5VSW - chains C and D of the 7 polymer chains in the assembly; structure by X-ray diffraction, 4.29 A resolution (low resolution: residue-level contacts below are approximate; hydrogen-bond / salt-bridge calls are withheld).

# Chain C
Molecule: DNA-directed RNA polymerase subunit beta
Organism: Escherichia coli (strain K12)
Notes: EC 2.7.7.6
Reference sequence: P0A8V2 (RPOB_ECOLI); residue numbers follow UniProt; this construct covers 1-1342
Sequence (1342 residues; numbered 1 to 1342; the number before each row is that of its first residue):
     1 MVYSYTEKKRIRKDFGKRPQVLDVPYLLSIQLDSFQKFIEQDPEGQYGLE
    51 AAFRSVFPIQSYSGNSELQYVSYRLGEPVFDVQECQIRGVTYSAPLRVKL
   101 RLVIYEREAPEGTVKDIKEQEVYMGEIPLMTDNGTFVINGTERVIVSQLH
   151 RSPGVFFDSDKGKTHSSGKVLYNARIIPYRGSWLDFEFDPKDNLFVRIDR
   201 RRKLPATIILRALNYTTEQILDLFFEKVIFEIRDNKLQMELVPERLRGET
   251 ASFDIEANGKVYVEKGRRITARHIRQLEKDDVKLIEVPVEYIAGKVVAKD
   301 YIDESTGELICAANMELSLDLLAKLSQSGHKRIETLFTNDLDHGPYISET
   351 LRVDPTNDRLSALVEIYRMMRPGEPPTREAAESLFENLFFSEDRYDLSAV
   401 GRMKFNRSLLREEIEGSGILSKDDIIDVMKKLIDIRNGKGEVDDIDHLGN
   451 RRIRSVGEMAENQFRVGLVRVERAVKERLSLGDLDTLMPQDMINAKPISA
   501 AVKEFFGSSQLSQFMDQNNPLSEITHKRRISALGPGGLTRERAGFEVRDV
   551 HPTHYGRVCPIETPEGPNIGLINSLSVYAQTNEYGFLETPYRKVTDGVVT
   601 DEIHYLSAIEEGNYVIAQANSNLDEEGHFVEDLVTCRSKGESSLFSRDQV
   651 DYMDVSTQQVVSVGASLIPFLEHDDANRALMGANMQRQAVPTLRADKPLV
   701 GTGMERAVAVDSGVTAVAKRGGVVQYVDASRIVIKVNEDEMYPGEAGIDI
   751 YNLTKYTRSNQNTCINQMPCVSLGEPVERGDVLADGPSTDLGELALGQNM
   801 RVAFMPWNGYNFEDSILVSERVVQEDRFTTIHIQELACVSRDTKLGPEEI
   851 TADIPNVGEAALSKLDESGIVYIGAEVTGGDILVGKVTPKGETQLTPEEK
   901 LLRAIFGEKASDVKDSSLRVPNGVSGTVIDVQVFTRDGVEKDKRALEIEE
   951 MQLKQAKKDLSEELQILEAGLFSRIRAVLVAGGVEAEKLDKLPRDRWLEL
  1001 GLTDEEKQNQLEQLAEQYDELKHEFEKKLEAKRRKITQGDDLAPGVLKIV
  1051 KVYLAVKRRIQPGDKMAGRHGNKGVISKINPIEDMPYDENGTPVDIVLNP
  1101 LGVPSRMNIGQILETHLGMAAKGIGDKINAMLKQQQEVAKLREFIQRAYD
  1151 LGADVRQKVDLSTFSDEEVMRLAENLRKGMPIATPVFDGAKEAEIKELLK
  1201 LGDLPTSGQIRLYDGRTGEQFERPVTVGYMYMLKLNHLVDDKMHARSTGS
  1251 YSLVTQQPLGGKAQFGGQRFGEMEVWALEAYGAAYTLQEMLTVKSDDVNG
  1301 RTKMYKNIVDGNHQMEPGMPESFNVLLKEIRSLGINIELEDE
Unresolved in the structure: 1-2
UniProt features mapped onto this chain:
  - modified residue (N6-acetyllysine): Lys1022, Lys1200
  - mutagenesis: Ile561 (I561S: Resistant to antibiotics salinamide A and B), Ile569 (I569S: Resistant to antibiotics salinamide A and B), Ala665 (A665E: Resistant to antibiotics salinamide A and B), Asp675 (D675A/G: Resistant to antibiotics salinamide A and B), Asn677 (N677H/K: Resistant to antibiotics salinamide A and B), Leu680 (L680M: Resistant to antibiotics salinamide A and B), Glu813 (E813K: Disrupts the enzyme's active center)

# Chain D
Molecule: DNA-directed RNA polymerase subunit beta'
Organism: Escherichia coli (strain K12)
Notes: EC 2.7.7.6
Reference sequence: P0A8T7 (RPOC_ECOLI); numbering as in UniProt (aligned over 1-1407)
Sequence (1407 residues; numbered 1 to 1407; the number before each row is that of its first residue):
     1 MKDLLKFLKAQTKTEEFDAIKIALASPDMIRSWSFGEVKKPETINYRTFK
    51 PERDGLFCARIFGPVKDYECLCGKYKRLKHRGVICEKCGVEVTQTKVRRE
   101 RMGHIELASPTAHIWFLKSLPSRIGLLLDMPLRDIERVLYFESYVVIEGG
   151 MTNLERQQILTEEQYLDALEEFGDEFDAKMGAEAIQALLKSMDLEQECEQ
   201 LREELNETNSETKRKKLTKRIKLLEAFVQSGNKPEWMILTVLPVLPPDLR
   251 PLVPLDGGRFATSDLNDLYRRVINRNNRLKRLLDLAAPDIIVRNEKRMLQ
   301 EAVDALLDNGRRGRAITGSNKRPLKSLADMIKGKQGRFRQNLLGKRVDYS
   351 GRSVITVGPYLRLHQCGLPKKMALELFKPFIYGKLELRGLATTIKAAKKM
   401 VEREEAVVWDILDEVIREHPVLLNRAPTLHRLGIQAFEPVLIEGKAIQLH
   451 PLVCAAYNADFDGDQMAVHVPLTLEAQLEARALMMSTNNILSPANGEPII
   501 VPSQDVVLGLYYMTRDCVNAKGEGMVLTGPKEAERLYRSGLASLHARVKV
   551 RITEYEKDANGELVAKTSLKDTTVGRAILWMIVPKGLPYSIVNQALGKKA
   601 ISKMLNTCYRILGLKPTVIFADQIMYTGFAYAARSGASVGIDDMVIPEKK
   651 HEIISEAEAEVAEIQEQFQSGLVTAGERYNKVIDIWAAANDRVSKAMMDN
   701 LQTETVINRDGQEEKQVSFNSIYMMADSGARGSAAQIRQLAGMRGLMAKP
   751 DGSIIETPITANFREGLNVLQYFISTHGARKGLADTALKTANSGYLTRRL
   801 VDVAQDLVVTEDDCGTHEGIMMTPVIEGGDVKEPLRDRVLGRVTAEDVLK
   851 PGTADILVPRNTLLHEQWCDLLEENSVDAVKVRSVVSCDTDFGVCAHCYG
   901 RDLARGHIINKGEAIGVIAAQSIGEPGTQLTMRTFHIGGAASRAAAESSI
   951 QVKNKGSIKLSNVKSVVNSSGKLVITSRNTELKLIDEFGRTKESYKVPYG
  1001 AVLAKGDGEQVAGGETVANWDPHTMPVITEVSGFVRFTDMIDGQTITRQT
  1051 DELTGLSSLVVLDSAERTAGGKDLRPALKIVDAQGNDVLIPGTDMPAQYF
  1101 LPGKAIVQLEDGVQISSGDTLARIPQESGGTKDITGGLPRVADLFEARRP
  1151 KEPAILAEISGIVSFGKETKGKRRLVITPVDGSDPYEEMIPKWRQLNVFE
  1201 GERVERGDVISDGPEAPHDILRLRGVHAVTRYIVNEVQDVYRLQGVKIND
  1251 KHIEVIVRQMLRKATIVNAGSSDFLEGEQVEYSRVKIANRELEANGKVGA
  1301 TYSRDLLGITKASLATESFISAASFQETTRVLTEAAVAGKRDELRGLKEN
  1351 VIVGRLIPAGTGYAYHQDRMRRRAAGEAPAAPQVTAEDASASLAELLNAG
  1401 LGGSDNE
Unresolved in the structure: 1-7, 938-1133, 1377-1407
Bound ions: Zn2+ site 1: Cys70, Cys72, Cys85, Cys88; Mg2+: Asp460, Asp462, Asp464; Zn2+ site 2: Cys814, Cys888, Cys895, Cys898
Residues lining bound ligands:
  - guanosine-5',3'-tetraphosphate (G4P), molecule 1: Arg362, His364, Arg417, Lys615, Val618, Ile619, Asp622, Gln623
  - guanosine-5',3'-tetraphosphate (G4P), molecule 2: Gly676, Glu677, Asn680, Ile683, Asp684
UniProt features mapped onto this chain:
  - binding site (Zn(2+)): Cys70, Cys72, Cys85, Cys88, Cys814, Cys888, Cys895, Cys898
  - binding site (Mg(2+)): Asp460, Asp462, Asp464
  - modified residue: Lys983 (N6-acetyllysine)
  - mutagenesis: Gln504 (Q504P: Resistant to antibiotics salinamide A and B), Asn690 (N690D: Resistant to antibiotics salinamide A and B), Met697 (M697V: Resistant to antibiotics salinamide A and B), Ala735 (A735T: Resistant to antibiotics salinamide A and B), Arg738 (R738C/H/P/S: Resistant to antibiotics salinamide A and B), Ala748 (A748E: Resistant to antibiotics salinamide A and B), Pro758 (P758S/T: Resistant to antibiotics salinamide A and B), Phe763 (F763C: Resistant to antibiotics salinamide A and B), Ser775 (S775A: Resistant to antibiotics salinamide A and B), Ala779 (A779T/V: Resistant to antibiotics salinamide A and B), Arg780 (R780C: Resistant to antibiotics salinamide A and B), Gly782 (G782A/C: Resistant to antibiotics salinamide A and B), 1 further mutagenesis entry in UniProt
Reported in the primary citation:
  - binding site for guanosine-5',3'-tetraphosphate: Arg362, His364, Ile619, Asp622, Asn680, Ile683, Asp684

# Chain C / chain D interface
Pairs across the interface (325):
  Phe545(C) - Lys781(D)
  Phe545(C) - Ala784(D)
  Arg548(C) - Arg780(D)
  Asp549(C) - Pro750(D)
  Asp549(C) - His777(D)
  Asp549(C) - Arg780(D)
  Val550(C) - Pro750(D)
  Val550(C) - Thr776(D)
  Val550(C) - His777(D)
  Val550(C) - Arg780(D)
  Tyr555(C) - Val769(D)
  Pro560(C) - Phe773(D)
  Pro560(C) - Thr776(D)
  Pro560(C) - Arg780(D)
  Ile569(C) - Leu783(D)
  Asn573(C) - Arg780(D)
  Gln618(C) - Val769(D)
  Gln618(C) - Leu770(D)
  Ala619(C) - Val769(D)
  Asn620(C) - Asn768(D)
  Asn620(C) - Val769(D)
  Glu641(C) - Lys749(D)
  Val660(C) - Val769(D)
  Leu671(C) - Tyr772(D)
  Glu672(C) - Leu767(D)
  His673(C) - Phe763(D)
  His673(C) - Arg764(D)
  His673(C) - Glu765(D)
  His673(C) - Gly766(D)
  Asp674(C) - Phe763(D)
  Asp674(C) - Tyr772(D)
  Asp675(C) - Arg744(D)
  Asp675(C) - Phe763(D)
  Asp675(C) - Tyr772(D)
  Ala676(C) - Tyr772(D)
  Ala676(C) - Ser775(D)
  Ala676(C) - Ala779(D)
  Asn677(C) - Ala779(D)
  Ala679(C) - Tyr772(D)
  Leu680(C) - Leu783(D)
  Phe804(C) - Ala637(D)
  Phe804(C) - Ser638(D)
  Met805(C) - Ala633(D)
  Met805(C) - Ala637(D)
  Pro806(C) - Ala632(D)
  Pro806(C) - Ala633(D)
  Pro806(C) - Ala637(D)
  Asn808(C) - Pro359(D)
  Asn808(C) - Phe629(D)
  Asn808(C) - Ala630(D)
  Asn808(C) - Ala633(D)
  Gly809(C) - Val357(D)
  Gly809(C) - Pro359(D)
  Gly809(C) - Phe629(D)
  Tyr810(C) - Pro359(D)
  Tyr810(C) - Tyr360(D)
  Asn811(C) - Asp505(D)
  Phe812(C) - Val357(D)
  Phe812(C) - Pro451(D)
  Phe812(C) - Ser503(D)
  Phe812(C) - Gln504(D)
  Phe812(C) - Phe629(D)
  Glu813(C) - Asp460(D)
  Glu813(C) - Phe461(D)
  Glu813(C) - Gln504(D)
  Ser815(C) - Val357(D)
  Ser815(C) - Phe461(D)
  Arg841(C) - Asp256(D)
  Arg841(C) - Gly257(D)
  Lys844(C) - Phe49(D)
  Lys844(C) - Pro254(D)
  Gln894(C) - Leu78(D)
  Gly923(C) - Lys371(D)
  Pro1044(C) - Gly257(D)
  Gln1061(C) - Lys445(D)
  Pro1062(C) - Ala446(D)
  Gly1063(C) - Val354(D)
  Lys1065(C) - Asp462(D)
  Lys1073(C) - Asp462(D)
  Gly1074(C) - Phe461(D)
  Val1075(C) - Val354(D)
  Val1075(C) - Ile355(D)
  Val1075(C) - Phe461(D)
  Val1075(C) - Gly463(D)
  Ser1077(C) - Thr356(D)
  Ser1077(C) - Val357(D)
  Asn1099(C) - Asp505(D)
  Pro1100(C) - Ala637(D)
  Pro1100(C) - Ser638(D)
  Pro1100(C) - Val639(D)
  Pro1100(C) - Met725(D)
  Leu1101(C) - Gln504(D)
  Leu1101(C) - Asp505(D)
  Leu1101(C) - Leu508(D)
  Leu1101(C) - Met725(D)
  Leu1101(C) - Arg731(D)
  Pro1104(C) - Met725(D)
  Ser1105(C) - Arg731(D)
  Ser1105(C) - Gln736(D)
  Arg1106(C) - Arg731(D)
  Met1107(C) - Gln736(D)
  Met1107(C) - Gln739(D)
  Met1107(C) - Leu740(D)
  Met1107(C) - Phe763(D)
  Ile1109(C) - Met644(D)
  Ile1109(C) - Phe763(D)
  Ile1112(C) - Val639(D)
  Leu1113(C) - Ile641(D)
  His1116(C) - Gly640(D)
  His1116(C) - Ile641(D)
  Phe1187(C) - Leu767(D)
  Phe1187(C) - Tyr772(D)
  Glu1192(C) - Ile641(D)
  Glu1192(C) - Arg764(D)
  Lys1196(C) - Asp642(D)
  Ser1207(C) - Asp642(D)
  Gln1209(C) - Gly640(D)
  Gln1209(C) - Asp643(D)
  Glu1219(C) - Arg538(D)
  Glu1219(C) - Arg634(D)
  Phe1221(C) - Ala633(D)
  Phe1221(C) - Arg634(D)
  Glu1222(C) - Tyr512(D)
  Glu1222(C) - Tyr537(D)
  Glu1222(C) - Arg634(D)
  Glu1222(C) - Ser635(D)
  Glu1222(C) - Gly636(D)
  Arg1223(C) - Tyr512(D)
  Arg1223(C) - Ser635(D)
  Arg1223(C) - Gly636(D)
  Arg1223(C) - Ala637(D)
  Arg1223(C) - Ser638(D)
  Arg1223(C) - Phe719(D)
  Arg1223(C) - Asn720(D)
  Arg1223(C) - Ser721(D)
  Arg1223(C) - Met724(D)
  Pro1224(C) - Gly636(D)
  Val1225(C) - Gly636(D)
  Val1225(C) - Ser638(D)
  Thr1226(C) - Ser638(D)
  Thr1226(C) - Val639(D)
  Thr1226(C) - Gly640(D)
  Val1239(C) - Lys445(D)
  Asp1240(C) - Lys445(D)
  Lys1242(C) - Arg352(D)
  Lys1242(C) - Gln465(D)
  Met1243(C) - Arg352(D)
  Met1243(C) - Ser353(D)
  Met1243(C) - Met372(D)
  Met1243(C) - Lys445(D)
  His1244(C) - Gly351(D)
  His1244(C) - Arg352(D)
  His1244(C) - Met372(D)
  Ala1245(C) - Ser350(D)
  Ala1245(C) - Gly351(D)
  Ala1245(C) - Glu375(D)
  Arg1246(C) - Asp348(D)
  Arg1246(C) - Tyr349(D)
  Arg1246(C) - Ser350(D)
  Ser1247(C) - Asp348(D)
  Ser1247(C) - Tyr349(D)
  Ser1247(C) - Glu375(D)
  Ser1247(C) - Leu376(D)
  Ser1247(C) - Lys378(D)
  Thr1248(C) - Asp348(D)
  Tyr1251(C) - Asp348(D)
  Leu1253(C) - Arg99(D)
  Leu1253(C) - Val253(D)
  Val1254(C) - Arg99(D)
  Gln1257(C) - Lys345(D)
  Gln1257(C) - Arg346(D)
  Pro1258(C) - Arg346(D)
  Pro1258(C) - Val347(D)
  Pro1258(C) - Asp348(D)
  Gln1264(C) - Glu375(D)
  Gly1266(C) - Arg346(D)
  Gly1267(C) - Arg346(D)
  Gly1267(C) - Val347(D)
  Gly1267(C) - Ser350(D)
  Gln1268(C) - Arg346(D)
  Gln1268(C) - Val347(D)
  Gln1268(C) - Ser350(D)
  Gln1268(C) - Gly351(D)
  Gln1268(C) - Arg352(D)
  Gln1268(C) - Ala467(D)
  Arg1269(C) - Leu343(D)
  Arg1269(C) - Arg346(D)
  Phe1270(C) - Gly344(D)
  Phe1270(C) - Lys345(D)
  Phe1270(C) - Val347(D)
  Phe1270(C) - His469(D)
  Gly1271(C) - Leu343(D)
  Gly1271(C) - Gly344(D)
  Glu1272(C) - Leu342(D)
  Glu1272(C) - Arg798(D)
  Glu1272(C) - Lys1348(D)
  Met1273(C) - Thr428(D)
  Glu1274(C) - Asn424(D)
  Glu1274(C) - Ala426(D)
  Glu1274(C) - Thr428(D)
  Glu1274(C) - Ile434(D)
  Trp1276(C) - Arg798(D)
  Trp1276(C) - Val801(D)
  Trp1276(C) - Val917(D)
  Trp1276(C) - Gln921(D)
  Ala1277(C) - Thr428(D)
  Ala1277(C) - Ile434(D)
  Leu1278(C) - Met484(D)
  Glu1279(C) - Gln805(D)
  Glu1279(C) - Ala914(D)
  Glu1279(C) - Leu1347(D)
  Glu1279(C) - Ile1357(D)
  Ala1280(C) - Arg431(D)
  Ala1280(C) - Glu913(D)
  Ala1280(C) - Gln921(D)
  Tyr1281(C) - Arg431(D)
  Tyr1281(C) - Leu432(D)
  Tyr1281(C) - Ile434(D)
  Tyr1281(C) - Leu483(D)
  Tyr1281(C) - Met484(D)
  Tyr1281(C) - Asn489(D)
  Gly1282(C) - Glu479(D)
  Gly1282(C) - Leu483(D)
  Gly1282(C) - Gly1360(D)
  Gly1282(C) - Thr1361(D)
  Ala1283(C) - Glu479(D)
  Ala1284(C) - Glu479(D)
  Ala1284(C) - Leu1356(D)
  Ala1284(C) - Thr1361(D)
  Ala1284(C) - Gly1362(D)
  Tyr1285(C) - Glu475(D)
  Tyr1285(C) - Glu479(D)
  Tyr1285(C) - Leu1356(D)
  Thr1286(C) - Ala476(D)
  Thr1286(C) - Glu479(D)
  Leu1287(C) - Val1351(D)
  Leu1287(C) - Ile1357(D)
  Gln1288(C) - Gly1354(D)
  Gln1288(C) - Arg1355(D)
  Gln1288(C) - Leu1356(D)
  Glu1289(C) - Val470(D)
  Glu1289(C) - Pro471(D)
  Glu1289(C) - Leu472(D)
  Glu1289(C) - Thr473(D)
  Glu1289(C) - Ala476(D)
  Met1290(C) - Val347(D)
  Met1290(C) - His469(D)
  Leu1291(C) - Val1351(D)
  Thr1292(C) - Gly1354(D)
  Lys1294(C) - Val347(D)
  Lys1294(C) - Asp348(D)
  Lys1294(C) - Tyr349(D)
  Lys1294(C) - His469(D)
  Lys1294(C) - Val470(D)
  Lys1294(C) - Leu472(D)
  Ser1295(C) - Arg346(D)
  Val1298(C) - Lys96(D)
  Met1304(C) - Leu472(D)
  Met1304(C) - Thr473(D)
  Tyr1305(C) - Tyr349(D)
  Tyr1305(C) - Pro379(D)
  Tyr1305(C) - Tyr382(D)
  Ile1308(C) - Pro379(D)
  Ile1308(C) - Phe380(D)
  Val1309(C) - Pro379(D)
  Val1309(C) - Gly383(D)
  His1313(C) - Phe380(D)
  His1313(C) - Leu474(D)
  His1313(C) - Gln477(D)
  Gly1318(C) - Gly1354(D)
  Pro1320(C) - Val1353(D)
  Pro1320(C) - Gly1354(D)
  Glu1321(C) - Arg99(D)
  Phe1323(C) - Ile20(D)
  Phe1323(C) - Ile1352(D)
  Phe1323(C) - Val1353(D)
  Val1325(C) - Arg99(D)
  Val1325(C) - Leu249(D)
  Leu1326(C) - Ile331(D)
  Leu1326(C) - Arg337(D)
  Lys1328(C) - Glu100(D)
  Lys1328(C) - Met102(D)
  Lys1328(C) - Leu245(D)
  Lys1328(C) - Leu249(D)
  Glu1329(C) - Leu245(D)
  Glu1329(C) - Met330(D)
  Glu1329(C) - Ile331(D)
  Ile1330(C) - Ile331(D)
  Arg1331(C) - Trp33(D)
  Arg1331(C) - Pro243(D)
  Ser1332(C) - Met102(D)
  Ser1332(C) - Pro243(D)
  Ser1332(C) - Leu245(D)
  Ser1332(C) - Leu327(D)
  Leu1333(C) - Trp115(D)
  Leu1333(C) - Leu307(D)
  Leu1333(C) - Leu327(D)
  Gly1334(C) - Leu24(D)
  Gly1334(C) - Ala25(D)
  Gly1334(C) - His113(D)
  Ile1335(C) - Ile22(D)
  Ile1335(C) - Ala23(D)
  Ile1335(C) - Trp33(D)
  Ile1335(C) - Phe116(D)
  Ile1335(C) - Ala1336(D)
  Asn1336(C) - Lys21(D)
  Asn1336(C) - Ile22(D)
  Asn1336(C) - Ala23(D)
  Asn1336(C) - Leu24(D)
  Asn1336(C) - Met29(D)
  Asn1336(C) - Trp33(D)
  Ile1337(C) - Lys21(D)
  Glu1338(C) - Ile20(D)
  Glu1338(C) - Lys21(D)
  Leu1339(C) - Phe17(D)
  Glu1340(C) - Asp18(D)
  Glu1340(C) - Ala19(D)
  Glu1340(C) - Lys21(D)
  Glu1340(C) - Arg1341(D)
  Asp1341(C) - Asp18(D)
  Asp1341(C) - Arg1341(D)
  Asp1341(C) - Arg1373(D)
  Glu1342(C) - Glu16(D)
  Glu1342(C) - Asp18(D)
  Glu1342(C) - Arg1369(D)
Also at the interface, not in a pair above, chain C (160 interface residues in all): His551, Pro552, Cys559, Thr563, Gly570, Thr657, Trp807, Asp814, Glu892, Ile1076, Thr1206, Thr1217, His1237, Gly1249, Gln1256, Leu1259, Gly1260, Val1293, Gln1314, Met1315, Met1319, Ser1322
Also at the interface, not in a pair above, chain D (183 interface residues in all): Glu15, Arg47, Lys66, Lys76, Arg77, Asp248, Pro251, Arg339, Gln340, Leu422, Gln435, Gln448, Cys454, Ala459, Ile722, Ala730, Gly732, Ile918, Leu1332, Ala1359

# Summary
Chain C and chain D form an interface of 160 and 183 residues respectively. Chain D binds
guanosine-5',3'-tetraphosphate. UniProt lists 7 mutagenesis sites on chain C; 8 Zn2+-binding residues, 3
Mg2+-binding residues and 13 mutagenesis sites on chain D. The paper reports a binding site for
guanosine-5',3'-tetraphosphate at Arg362(D), His364(D) and Ile619(D) among others.
Chain C is DNA-directed RNA polymerase subunit beta and chain D is DNA-directed RNA polymerase subunit beta',
both from Escherichia coli (strain K12); the structure, X-ray crystal structure of Escherichia coli RNA
polymerase and DksA/ppGpp complex, was determined by X-ray diffraction (same publication as 5W1S and 5W1T).
